2A07 - chains B and F of the 10 polymer chains in the assembly; structure by X-ray diffraction, 1.90 A resolution.

# Chain B
Molecule: 21-nt DNA strand
Sequence (21 nucleotides; each row starts with the number of its first residue):
     1 TTAGGAAAAT TTGTTTCATA G

# Chain F
Protein: Forkhead box protein P2
Organism: Homo sapiens
Notes: fragment: Foxp2 Forkhead Domain
Reference sequence: O15409 (FOXP2_HUMAN); residues 502-594 here = UniProt positions 502-594
Amino-acid sequence (93 residues; numbered 502 to 594; the number before each row is that of its first residue):
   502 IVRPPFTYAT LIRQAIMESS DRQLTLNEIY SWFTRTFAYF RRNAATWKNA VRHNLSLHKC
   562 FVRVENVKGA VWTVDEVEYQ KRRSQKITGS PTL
Disordered / not traced: 502, 585-594
Differences from the reference sequence: engineered mutation Ile502 (Asp in O15409)
Metal / ion sites: Mg2+: Ser557, Leu558
Curated features (UniProtKB/Swiss-Prot):
  - DNA-binding region: Arg504 to Leu594 (Fork-head)
From the paper describing this entry:
  - binding site for the 21-nt DNA strand: Arg504, Asn550, Arg583
  - binding site for the 21-nt DNA strand (chain B): His554, Ser557
  - binding site for the 21-nt DNA strand: Arg553, Leu558
  - binding site for the 21-nt DNA strand: Thr508, Tyr509
  - disease-associated variants - R553H: decreased binding to DNA (proposed by the authors, not directly observed)
  - self-association interface (contacts with another copy of this molecule); pairs are residue here / residue on that copy: Phe541-Phe541 (pi stacking), Tyr531, Tyr540, Trp548
  - contacts within the chain: Leu527-Ile530 (hydrophobic contact)

# How chain B and chain F interact
Residue-residue contacts (9; chain B residue first):
  DT11(B) - Lys582(F)  phosphate contact
  DT11(B) - Arg583(F)  salt bridge to the phosphate
  DT12(B) - Arg583(F)  salt bridge to the phosphate
  DG13(B) - Tyr540(F)  hydrogen bond to the phosphate
  DG13(B) - Arg543(F)  hydrogen bond to the phosphate
  DT14(B) - Arg543(F)  salt bridge to the phosphate
  DT14(B) - Thr547(F)  phosphate contact
  DT14(B) - His554(F)  hydrogen bond to the base
  DT15(B) - Asn550(F)  base contact
Interface residues without a listed pair, chain F (9 interface residues in all): Ala551, Asn555

# Overview
5 residues of chain B and 9 residues of chain F are in contact, with 3 hydrogen bonds and 3 salt bridges.
Polar contacts include DT14(B)-His554(F), DG13(B)-Tyr540(F) and DG13(B)-Arg543(F). From the paper: a binding
site for the 21-nt DNA strand at Arg504(F), Asn550(F) and Arg583(F) among others; R553H of chain F reduces
binding to DNA.
Chain B is a 21-nt DNA strand and chain F is Forkhead box protein P2 (Homo sapiens); the structure, Crystal
Structure of Foxp2 bound Specifically to DNA, was determined by X-ray diffraction.
